Entry 6IFB (X-ray diffraction, 1.37 A resolution); this record covers chains A and B.

[Chain A (and B)]
Name: lectin
Organism: Entamoeba histolytica HM-1:IMSS
Notes: chain B of this document is another copy of the same molecule, construct and numbering; everything in this record applies to it too
Amino-acid sequence (135 residues; numbered -5 to 129; the number before each row is that of its first residue; numbers below 1 keep their minus sign (Val-5 is residue -5)):
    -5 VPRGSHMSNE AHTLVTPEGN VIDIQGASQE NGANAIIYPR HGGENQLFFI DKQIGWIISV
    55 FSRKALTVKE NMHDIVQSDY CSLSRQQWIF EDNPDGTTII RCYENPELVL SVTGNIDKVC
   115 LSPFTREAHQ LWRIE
Unresolved in the structure: -5 to 3 (chain B: fully traced)
Small-molecule neighbours: beta-L-rhamnopyranose (RM4): Asp17, Ile18, Gln19, Gly20, Ala21, Ile30, Tyr32, His35, Asn39, Gln40

[Chain A / chain B interface]
Pairs across the interface - 31 pairs, chain A then chain B:
  Glu4(A) - Asn3(B)
  Ala5(A) - Ser-1(B)
  Thr7(A) - Arg-3(B)
  Arg34(A) - Arg-3(B)
  Glu38(A) - Ser-1(B)
  Glu38(A) - His0(B)  hydrogen bond (side chain-backbone)
  Leu41(A) - Arg-3(B)
  Leu41(A) - Gly-2(B)
  Leu41(A) - Ser-1(B)
  Phe43(A) - Met1(B)  hydrophobic
  Asp45(A) - Arg57(B)  salt bridge
  Gln47(A) - Phe55(B)  hydrogen bond (side chain-backbone)
  Gln47(A) - Ser56(B)
  Gln47(A) - Arg57(B)
  Ile48(A) - Arg57(B)
  Trp50(A) - Tyr74(B)  hydrophobic
  Val54(A) - Ser-1(B)
  Arg57(A) - His0(B)  hydrogen bond (side chain-backbone)
  Arg57(A) - Met1(B)
  Arg57(A) - Asp45(B)  salt bridge
  Arg57(A) - Gln47(B)
  Arg57(A) - Ile48(B)
  Asp73(A) - Ser76(B)
  Tyr74(A) - Tyr74(B)
  Tyr74(A) - Cys75(B)
  Tyr74(A) - Ser76(B)  hydrogen bond (backbone-side chain)
  Cys75(A) - Cys75(B)  hydrophobic
  Ser76(A) - Asp73(B)
  Ser76(A) - Tyr74(B)  hydrogen bond (side chain-backbone)
  Ser76(A) - Cys75(B)
  Glu129(A) - Arg-3(B)  hydrogen bond (backbone-side chain)
Also at the interface, not in a pair above, chain A (19 interface residues in all): Gly36
Also at the interface, not in a pair above, chain B (20 interface residues in all): Pro-4, Gln23, Trp50, Ile52

[In short]
19 residues of chain A and 20 residues of chain B are in contact, with 6 hydrogen bonds and 2 salt bridges.
Polar contacts include Asp45(A)-Arg57(B), Glu38(A)-His0(B) and Gln47(A)-Phe55(B). Ligands of chain A:
beta-L-rhamnopyranose.
Both chains are lectin (Entamoeba histolytica HM-1:IMSS). Entry 6IFB (Structure of rhamnose bound beta-trefoil
lectin from Entamoeba histolytica) was determined by X-ray diffraction.
